Entry 1FZ1 (X-ray diffraction, 1.96 A resolution); this record covers chains A and B of the 6 polymer chains in the assembly.

# Chain A (and B)
Molecule: Methane monooxygenase component A, alpha chain
Source organism: Methylococcus capsulatus
Notes: EC 1.14.13.25; chain B of this document is another copy of the same molecule, construct and numbering; everything in this record applies to it too
Reference sequence: P22869 (MEMA_METCA); numbering as in UniProt (aligned over 1-527)
Amino-acid sequence (527 residues; row label = number of the first residue in the row):
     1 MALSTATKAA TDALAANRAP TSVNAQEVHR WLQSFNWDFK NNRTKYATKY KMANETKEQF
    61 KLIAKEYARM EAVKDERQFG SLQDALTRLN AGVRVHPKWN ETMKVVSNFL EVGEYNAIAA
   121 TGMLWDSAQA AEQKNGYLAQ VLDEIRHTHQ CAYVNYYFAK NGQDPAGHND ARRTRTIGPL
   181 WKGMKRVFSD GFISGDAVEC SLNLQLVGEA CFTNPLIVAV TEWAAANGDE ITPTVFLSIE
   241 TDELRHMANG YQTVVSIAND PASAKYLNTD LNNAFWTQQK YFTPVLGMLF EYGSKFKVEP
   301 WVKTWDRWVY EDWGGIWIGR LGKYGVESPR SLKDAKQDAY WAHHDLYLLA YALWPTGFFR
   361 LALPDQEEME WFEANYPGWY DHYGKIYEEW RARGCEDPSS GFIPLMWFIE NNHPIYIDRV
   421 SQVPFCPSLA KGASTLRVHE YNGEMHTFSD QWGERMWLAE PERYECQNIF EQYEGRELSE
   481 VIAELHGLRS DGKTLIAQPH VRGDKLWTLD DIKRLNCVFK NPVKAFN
Unresolved in the structure: 1-16
UniProt features mapped onto this chain:
  - active site: C151
  - binding site (Fe cation): E114, E144, H147, E209, E243, H246
Ion coordination: Fe ion site 1: E114, E144, H147 (together with formate); Fe ion site 2: E144, E209, E243, H246 (together with formate); Ca2+: N527 (shared with S428(B) of chain B)

# How chain A and chain B interact
Pairs across the interface (27; chain A residue first):
  E76(A) - E76(B)
  R77(A) - G80(B)
  R77(A) - D84(B)
  G80(A) - R77(B)
  G80(A) - S81(B)  hydrogen bond (backbone-side chain)
  S81(A) - G80(B)  hydrogen bond (side chain-backbone)
  S81(A) - S81(B)
  S81(A) - D84(B)  hydrogen bond
  S81(A) - A85(B)  hydrogen bond (side chain-backbone)
  Q83(A) - R77(B)
  D84(A) - S81(B)  hydrogen bond
  D84(A) - T234(B)
  A85(A) - S81(B)  hydrogen bond (backbone-side chain)
  A85(A) - L86(B)  hydrophobic
  L86(A) - A85(B)  hydrophobic
  R88(A) - E230(B)  salt bridge
  R88(A) - P233(B)
  R88(A) - T234(B)  hydrogen bond
  R88(A) - L237(B)
  L89(A) - L89(B)  hydrophobic
  L89(A) - E230(B)
  E230(A) - R88(B)  salt bridge
  E230(A) - L89(B)
  P233(A) - R88(B)
  T234(A) - D84(B)
  T234(A) - R88(B)  hydrogen bond
  L237(A) - R88(B)
Other interface residues (no listed pair), chain B (14 interface residues in all): Q83

# In short
The chain A/chain B interface involves 14 residues from each chain; the contacts include 8 hydrogen bonds and
2 salt bridges. Among the polar pairs are R88(A)-E230(B), G80(A)-S81(B) and S81(A)-D84(B). UniProt lists
active-site residue C151(A) and 6 Fe cation-binding residues on chain A.
Both chains are Methane monooxygenase component A, alpha chain (Methylococcus capsulatus). Entry 1FZ1 (Methane
monooxygenase hydroxylase, form III oxidized) was determined by X-ray diffraction, deposited together with
1FYZ, 1FZ0, 1FZ2, 1FZ3, 1FZ4 and 1FZ5.
